Entry 7TVI (electron microscopy, 3.20 A resolution); this record covers chains D and E of the 5 polymer chains in the assembly.

# Chain D
Name: Glycine receptor subunit alphaZ1
Organism: Danio rerio
Reference sequence: O93430 (GLRA1_DANRE); numbering as in UniProt (aligned over 1-444)
Chain sequence (458 residues; numbered 1 to 458; the number before each row is that of its first residue):
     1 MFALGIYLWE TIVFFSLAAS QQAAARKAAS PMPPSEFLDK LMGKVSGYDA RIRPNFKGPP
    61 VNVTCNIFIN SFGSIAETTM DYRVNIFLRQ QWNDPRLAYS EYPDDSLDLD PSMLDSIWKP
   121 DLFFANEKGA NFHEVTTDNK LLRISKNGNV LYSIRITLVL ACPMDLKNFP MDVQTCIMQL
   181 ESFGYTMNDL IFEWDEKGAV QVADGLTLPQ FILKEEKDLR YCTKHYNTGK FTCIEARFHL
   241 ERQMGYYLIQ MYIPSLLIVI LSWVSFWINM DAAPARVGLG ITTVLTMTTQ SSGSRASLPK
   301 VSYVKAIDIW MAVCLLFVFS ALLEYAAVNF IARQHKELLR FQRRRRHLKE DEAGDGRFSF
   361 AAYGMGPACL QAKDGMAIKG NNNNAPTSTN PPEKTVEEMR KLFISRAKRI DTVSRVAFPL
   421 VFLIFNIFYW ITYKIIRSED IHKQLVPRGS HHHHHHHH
Disordered / not traced: 1-32, 335-400, 437-458
Sequence notes: expression tag (445-458)
Covalently attached groups: N-acetylglucosamine (NAG) linked to Asn62
Residues lining bound ligands:
  - glycine (GLY), molecule 1: Phe87, Arg89, Leu141, Ser153
  - glycine (GLY), molecule 2: Phe183, Tyr226, Thr228, Phe231
Swiss-Prot annotation at these positions:
  - binding site (glycine): Arg89, Ser153, Thr228
  - binding site (Zn(2+)): Glu216, Asp218, His239
  - binding site (strychnine): Tyr226 to Phe231
  - site: Leu285 (Important for obstruction of the ion pore in the closed conformation)
  - glycosylation: Asn62 (N-linked (GlcNAc...) asparagine)
What the authors report for this chain:
  - binding site for glycine: Arg89, Ser153, Phe183
  - post-translational modification sites: Asn62

# Chain E
Name: Glycine receptor beta subunit 2
Organism: Danio rerio
Reference sequence: Q6DC22 (Q6DC22_DANRE); the construct has insertions or renumbered stretches relative to UniProt, so the offset changes along the chain: -80 to -52 = UniProt 1-29; 30-494 = UniProt 30-494
Chain sequence (591 residues; row label = number of the first residue in the row; numbers below 1 keep their minus sign (Met-80 is residue -80)):
   -80 MKALKVIFML LIICLWMEGG FTKEKSAKKW SHPQFEKGGG SGGGSGGGSW SHPQFEKGGG
   -20 SGGGSGGGSW SHPQFEKGGG SGGGSGGGSW SHPQFEKENL YFQGEKSAKK GKKKGKQVYC
    40 PSQLSSEDLA RVPANSTSNI LNKLLITYDP RIRPNFKGIP VEDRVNIFIN SFGSIQETTM
   100 DYRVNIFLRQ RWNDPRLRLP QDFKSDSLTV DPKMFKCLWK PDLFFANEKS ANFHDVTQEN
   160 ILLFIFRNGD VLISMRLSVT LSCPLDLTLF PMDTQRCKMQ LESFGYTTDD LQFMWQSGDP
   220 VQMDEIALPQ FDIKQEDIEY GNCTKYYAGT GYYTCVEVIF TLRRQVGFYM MGVYAPTLLI
   280 VVLSWLSFWI NPDASAARVP LGILSVLSLS SECTSLASEL PKVSYVKAID IWLIACLLFG
   340 FASLVEYAVV QVMLNSPKLL EAERAKIATK EKAEGKTPAK NTINGMGSTP IHVSTLQVTE
   400 TRCKKVCTSK SDLRTNDFSI VGSLPRDFEL SNFDCYGKPI EVGSAFSKSQ AKNNKKPPPP
   460 KPVIPSAAKR IDLYARALFP FSFLFFNVIY WSVYLENLYF QGTETSQVAP A
Disordered / not traced: -80 to 52, 356-465, 495-510
Sequence notes: insertion (-51 to 29); expression tag (495-510)
Disulfides: Cys182-Cys196, Cys242-Cys254
Covalently attached groups: N-acetylglucosamine (NAG) linked to Asn54, Asn241
Residues lining bound ligands:
  - glycine (GLY), molecule 1: Phe106, Arg108, Leu161, Ser173
  - glycine (GLY), molecule 2: Phe203, Tyr246, Thr249, Tyr252
What the authors report for this chain:
  - binding site for glycine: Arg108, Ser173, Phe203
  - conformationally variable residues: Glu318
  - post-translational modification sites: Asn54, Asn241

# Interface between chain D and chain E
Residue-residue contacts - 59 pairs, chain D then chain E:
  Ser35(D) - Asp68(E)
  Leu38(D) - Arg70(E)
  Phe68(D) - Tyr246(E)  hydrophobic
  Asn70(D) - Ala145(E)  hydrogen bond (side chain-backbone)
  Arg83(D) - Lys148(E)
  Asn85(D) - Glu147(E)
  Phe87(D) - Phe203(E)  hydrophobic
  Asp108(D) - Gly204(E)
  Asp110(D) - Arg70(E)
  His133(D) - Glu147(E)  salt bridge
  Glu134(D) - Phe152(E)
  Val135(D) - Leu142(E)
  Val135(D) - Phe143(E)  hydrophobic
  Val135(D) - Glu147(E)
  Val135(D) - Phe152(E)
  Val135(D) - Leu176(E)
  Thr136(D) - Leu142(E)  hydrogen bond (side chain-backbone)
  Thr136(D) - Met174(E)
  Thr137(D) - Asp141(E)
  Asn139(D) - Phe143(E)
  Asn139(D) - Phe203(E)
  Lys140(D) - Phe203(E)
  Leu141(D) - Phe203(E)
  Leu141(D) - Tyr252(E)
  Arg143(D) - Thr206(E)
  Arg143(D) - Thr249(E)  hydrogen bond (side chain-backbone)
  Ser153(D) - Phe203(E)
  Arg155(D) - Phe143(E)
  Arg155(D) - Phe144(E)  hydrogen bond (side chain-backbone)
  Arg155(D) - Glu147(E)  salt bridge
  Arg155(D) - Phe203(E)
  Gln201(D) - Ala247(E)
  Pro209(D) - Lys321(E)
  Gln210(D) - Lys321(E)  hydrogen bond (side chain-backbone)
  Gln243(D) - Ser323(E)
  Gly245(D) - Ser323(E)
  Tyr246(D) - Lys321(E)
  Tyr246(D) - Val322(E)
  Tyr246(D) - Ser323(E)
  Tyr247(D) - Lys321(E)
  Ile249(D) - Asp329(E)
  Gln250(D) - Thr313(E)  hydrogen bond
  Leu261(D) - Ile302(E)  hydrophobic
  Leu261(D) - Phe340(E)  hydrophobic
  Leu261(D) - Leu343(E)  hydrophobic
  Trp267(D) - Gln350(E)  hydrogen bond (backbone-side chain)
  Trp267(D) - Val351(E)  hydrophobic
  Ile268(D) - Gln350(E)
  Asn269(D) - Gln350(E)
  Asn269(D) - Asn354(E)
  Ala272(D) - Ser294(E)
  Pro274(D) - Ala295(E)
  Ala275(D) - Ser294(E)
  Ala275(D) - Ala295(E)
  Ala275(D) - Val298(E)
  Leu279(D) - Ile302(E)  hydrophobic
  Thr282(D) - Ile302(E)
  Thr282(D) - Leu306(E)
  Thr286(D) - Leu306(E)
Other interface residues (no listed pair), chain D (48 interface residues in all): Pro34, Asp104, Ser112, Ile154, Leu257, Ile258, Ile260, Thr283, Gln290
Other interface residues (no listed pair), chain E (46 interface residues in all): Pro69, Ile71, Phe75, Lys76, Pro140, Ala150, Tyr205, Gly248, Ser309, Ala316, Val325, Leu336

# Summary
48 residues of chain D and 46 residues of chain E are in contact, with 7 hydrogen bonds and 2 salt bridges.
Polar pairs include His133(D)-Glu147(E), Arg155(D)-Glu147(E) and Asn70(D)-Ala145(E). From the paper: a binding
site for glycine at Arg89(D), Ser153(D) and Arg108(E) among others; modification sites Asn62(D) and Asn54(E)
among others.
Here chain D is Glycine receptor subunit alphaZ1 and chain E is Glycine receptor beta subunit 2, both from
Danio rerio. Entry 7TVI (Alpha1/BetaB Heteromeric Glycine Receptor in Glycine-Bound State) was determined by
electron microscopy, deposited together with 7TU9 and 8FE1.
